PDB entry 3E20 | X-ray diffraction, 3.50 A resolution | chains A and B

Chain A:
Protein: Eukaryotic peptide chain release factor GTP-binding subunit
From: Schizosaccharomyces pombe
UniProt: O74718 (ERF3_SCHPO); residues 467-662 here = UniProt positions 467-662
Sequence (201 residues; row label = number of the first residue in the row):
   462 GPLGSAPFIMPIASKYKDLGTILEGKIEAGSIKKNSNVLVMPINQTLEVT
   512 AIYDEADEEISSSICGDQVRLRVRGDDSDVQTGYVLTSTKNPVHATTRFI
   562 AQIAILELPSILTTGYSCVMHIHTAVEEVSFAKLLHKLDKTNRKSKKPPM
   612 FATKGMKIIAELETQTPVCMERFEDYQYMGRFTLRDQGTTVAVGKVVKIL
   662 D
Disordered / not traced: 462-466
Sequence notes: expression tag (462-466)
Swiss-Prot annotation at these positions:
  - modified residue: Ser539 (Phosphoserine)
  - mutagenesis: Ser571 (S571A: Reduced interaction with sup45/eRF1), Ile572 (I572A: Reduced interaction with sup45/eRF1), Tyr577 (Y577A: Reduced interaction with sup45/eRF1), Phe612 (F612A: Reduced interaction with sup45/eRF1), Asp647 (D647A: Reduced interaction with sup45/eRF1)

Chain B:
Protein: Eukaryotic peptide chain release factor subunit 1
From: Schizosaccharomyces pombe
UniProt: P79063 (ERF1_SCHPO); residues 1-433 here = UniProt positions 1-433
Sequence (441 residues; each row starts with the number of its first residue; numbers below 1 keep their minus sign (Met-7 is residue -7)):
    -7 MHHHHHHMMSETAEKAIEIWKIRRLVKQLINCHGNGTSMITLIIPPGEQI
    43 SRYSNMLAEEYGTASNIKSRVNRLSVLSAITSTRERLKLYNKVPDNGLVI
    93 YCGEVIMEGNKTRKLNIDFEPFKPINTSQYLCDNKFHTEALAELLESDQR
   143 FGFIVMDGHQTLYGVVSGSAREVLQRFTVDLPKKHGRGGQSALRFARLRD
   193 EKRHNYVRKVAEGAVQHFITDDKPNVAGIVLAGSADFKTELGQSDLFDQR
   243 LQSRIIKTVDVSYGGDAGFNQAIELAADTLSNVKYVQEKKLIQRFFDEIS
   293 LDSGKYCFGVVDTMNALQEGAVETLLCFADLDMIRYEFKNSEGNPVITYM
   343 TKEQEEKDSTNSFLLDKDTGAEMELVSSMLLSEWLAEHYKDYGANLEFVS
   393 DRSQEGMQFVKGFGGIGAVMRYQLDLSMLDPESDEFYSDSD
Disordered / not traced: -7 to 3, 138-273, 329-338, 352-368, 428-433
Sequence notes: expression tag (-7 to 0)
Swiss-Prot annotation at these positions:
  - modified residue: Gln182 (N5-methylglutamine), Ser425 (Phosphoserine)
  - mutagenesis: Arg189 (R189A: Reduced interaction with sup35/eRF3), Arg200 (R200A: Reduced interaction with sup35/eRF3), Phe288 (F288A: Reduced interaction with sup35/eRF3), Ile291 (I291A: Reduced interaction with sup35/eRF3), Ser292 (S292A: Does not affect interaction with sup35/eRF3), Tyr298 (Y298A: Slightly reduced interaction with sup35/eRF3), Phe300 (F300A: Does not affect interaction with sup35/eRF3), Gln400 (Q400A: Reduced interaction with sup35/eRF3), Phe405 (F405A: Reduced interaction with sup35/eRF3)
From the paper describing this entry:
  - mutagenesis - S292A, F300A: unchanged binding to Eukaryotic peptide chain release factor GTP-binding subunit (chain A)
  - mutagenesis - R189A, R189A/R200A, R189K, R200A: decreased growth
  - mutagenesis - R189A: decreased binding to Eukaryotic peptide chain release factor GTP-binding subunit (chain A)
  - mutagenesis - R189A (Kd 0.55 uM): unchanged binding to GTP
  - mutagenesis - S292A, F300A: unchanged binding to eRF3
  - mutagenesis - R189A, R200A: decreased binding to in the context of the F612A mutation

How chain A and chain B interact:
Residue-residue contacts - 16 pairs, chain A then chain B:
  Ser571(A) - Gln285(B)  hydrogen bond
  Ile572(A) - Phe288(B)  hydrophobic
  Ile572(A) - Ser292(B)
  Thr574(A) - Gln400(B)  hydrogen bond
  Thr574(A) - Phe405(B)
  Thr575(A) - Lys403(B)
  Thr575(A) - Gly404(B)
  Gly576(A) - Met399(B)
  Gly576(A) - Gln400(B)
  Tyr577(A) - Gln396(B)  hydrogen bond
  Tyr577(A) - Gln400(B)
  Ser578(A) - Gln396(B)
  Met611(A) - Phe405(B)  hydrophobic
  Phe612(A) - Ile291(B)
  Phe612(A) - Ser292(B)
  Asp647(A) - Gln396(B)  hydrogen bond
Interface residues without a listed pair, chain A (11 interface residues in all): Leu573
Interface residues without a listed pair, chain B (12 interface residues in all): Tyr298, Phe300
From the paper, about this interface:
  - interface residues, chain A: Ile572(A), Phe612(A), Asp647(A)
  - hot spots on chain A (mutagenesis) - S571A, I572A, Y577A, F612A, D647A: decreased binding to Eukaryotic peptide chain release factor subunit 1 (chain B)
  - interface residues, chain B: Phe288(B), Ile291(B), Tyr298(B), Phe300(B), Gln396(B), Gln400(B), Phe405(B)
  - hot spots on chain B (mutagenesis) - F288A, I291A, Y298A, Q400A, F405A: decreased binding to Eukaryotic peptide chain release factor GTP-binding subunit (chain A)

Summary:
11 residues of chain A and 12 residues of chain B are in contact; the contacts include 4 hydrogen bonds. Polar
contacts include Ser571(A)-Gln285(B), Thr574(A)-Gln400(B) and Tyr577(A)-Gln396(B). The paper reports that
R189A, F288A and I291A of chain B, among others, reduce binding to Eukaryotic peptide chain release factor
GTP-binding subunit (chain A); interface residues Ile572(A), Phe612(A) and Phe288(B) among others; 16
substitutions were tested in all.
Chain A is Eukaryotic peptide chain release factor GTP-binding subunit and chain B is Eukaryotic peptide chain
release factor subunit 1, both from Schizosaccharomyces pombe; the structure, Crystal structure of S.pombe
eRF1/eRF3 complex, was determined by X-ray diffraction (same publication as 3E1Y).
